9DND - chains D and A of the 4 polymer chains in the assembly; structure by electron microscopy, 3.10 A resolution.

[Chain D (and A)]
Name: Pseudosymmetric protein nanocages GI4 A Chain
Source organism: synthetic construct
Notes: chain A of this document is another copy of the same molecule, construct and numbering; everything in this record applies to it too
Amino-acid sequence (225 residues; each row starts with the number of its first residue):
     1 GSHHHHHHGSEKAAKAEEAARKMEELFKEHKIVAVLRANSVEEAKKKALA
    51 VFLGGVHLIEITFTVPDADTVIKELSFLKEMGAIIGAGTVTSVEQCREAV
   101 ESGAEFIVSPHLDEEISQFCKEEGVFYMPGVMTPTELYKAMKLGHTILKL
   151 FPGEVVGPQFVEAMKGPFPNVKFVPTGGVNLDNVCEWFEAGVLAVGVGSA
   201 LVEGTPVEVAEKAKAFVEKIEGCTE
Unresolved in the structure: 1-19, 224-225
Disulfides: Cys185-Cys223

[Chain D / chain A interface]
Pairs across the interface (17; chain D residue first):
  Met132(D) - Met132(A)
  Thr133(D) - Thr133(A)
  Thr133(D) - Glu136(A)  hydrogen bond
  Pro134(D) - Pro110(A)
  Pro134(D) - Met132(A)
  Pro134(D) - Phe151(A)
  Thr135(D) - His111(A)
  Thr135(D) - Glu136(A)  hydrogen bond
  Tyr138(D) - Thr91(A)  hydrogen bond (side chain-backbone)
  Tyr138(D) - His111(A)
  Gln159(D) - Glu154(A)
  Phe160(D) - Pro152(A)  hydrophobic
  Ala163(D) - Phe151(A)
  Met164(D) - Phe151(A)  hydrophobic
  Met164(D) - Pro152(A)  hydrophobic
  Gly166(D) - Arg37(A)
  Pro167(D) - Pro110(A)  hydrophobic
Other interface residues (no listed pair), chain D (13 interface residues in all): Val156, Phe168
Other interface residues (no listed pair), chain A (13 interface residues in all): Leu112, Gly130, Val155

[Overview]
Chain D and chain A each contribute 13 residues to their interface, with 3 hydrogen bonds. Among the polar
pairs are Thr133(D)-Glu136(A), Thr135(D)-Glu136(A) and Tyr138(D)-Thr91(A).
Chain D and chain A are both Pseudosymmetric protein nanocages GI4 A Chain (synthetic construct); the
structure, Pseudosymmetric protein nanocage GI4 -F7 (local refinement), was determined by electron microscopy,
deposited together with 9DNE.
